7UIY - chains D and I of the 14 polymer chains in the assembly; structure by electron microscopy, 3.22 A resolution.

Chain D:
Protein: ATP-dependent Clp protease ATP-binding subunit ClpA
Source organism: Escherichia coli
UniProtKB: A0A836NDF2 (A0A836NDF2_ECOLX); numbering as in UniProt (aligned over 1-758)
Sequence (758 residues; numbered 1 to 758; the number before each row is that of its first residue):
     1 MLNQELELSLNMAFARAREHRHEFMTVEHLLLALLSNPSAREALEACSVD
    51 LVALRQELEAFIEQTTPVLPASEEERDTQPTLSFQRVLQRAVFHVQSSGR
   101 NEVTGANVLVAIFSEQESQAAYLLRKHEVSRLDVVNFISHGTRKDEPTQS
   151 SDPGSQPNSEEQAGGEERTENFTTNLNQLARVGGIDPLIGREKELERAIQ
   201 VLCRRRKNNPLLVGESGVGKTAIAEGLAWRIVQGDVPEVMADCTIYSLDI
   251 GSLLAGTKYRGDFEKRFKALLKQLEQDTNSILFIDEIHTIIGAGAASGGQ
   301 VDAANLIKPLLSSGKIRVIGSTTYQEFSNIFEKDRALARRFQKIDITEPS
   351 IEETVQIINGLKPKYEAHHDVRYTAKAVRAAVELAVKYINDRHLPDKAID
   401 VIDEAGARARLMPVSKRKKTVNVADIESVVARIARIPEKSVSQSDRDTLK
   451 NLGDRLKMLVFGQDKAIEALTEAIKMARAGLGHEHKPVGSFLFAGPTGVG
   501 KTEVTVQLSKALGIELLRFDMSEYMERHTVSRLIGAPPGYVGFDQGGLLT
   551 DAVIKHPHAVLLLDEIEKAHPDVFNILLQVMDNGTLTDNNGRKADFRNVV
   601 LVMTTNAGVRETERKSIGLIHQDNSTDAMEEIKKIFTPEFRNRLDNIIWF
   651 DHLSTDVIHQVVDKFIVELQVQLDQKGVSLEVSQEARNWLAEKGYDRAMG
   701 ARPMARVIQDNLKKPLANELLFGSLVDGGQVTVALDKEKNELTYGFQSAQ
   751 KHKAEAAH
Unresolved in the structure: 1-168, 749-758
Sequence notes: conflict T169 (Met in A0A836NDF2)
Small-molecule neighbours:
  - ADP (adenosine-5'-diphosphate): L459, V460, F461, P496, T497, G498, V499, G500, K501, T502, E503, E565, L653, V661, K664, A701, R702
  - ATP-gamma-S (AGS; phosphothiophosphoric acid-adenylate ester), molecule 1: D186, P187, L188, I189, R191, E215, S216, G217, V218, G219, K220, T221, A222, D285, E286, T323, I357, L361, Y365, P395, D396, I399
  - ATP-gamma-S (AGS), molecule 2: R206, S312, A336, R339, R340

Chain I:
Protein: ATP-dependent Clp protease proteolytic subunit
Source organism: Escherichia coli
Notes: EC 3.4.21.92
UniProtKB: A0A0K4NM46 (A0A0K4NM46_ECOLX); residues 1-193 here correspond to UniProt positions 15-207 (UniProt number = residue number + 14)
Sequence (201 residues; row label = number of the first residue in the row):
     1 ALVPMVIEQTSRGERSFDIYSRLLKERVIFLTGQVEDHMANLIVAQMLFL
    51 EAENPEKDIYLYINSPGGVITAGMSIYDTMQFIKPDVSTICMGQAASMGA
   101 FLLTAGAKGKRFCLPNSRVMIHQPLGGYQGQATDIEIHAREILKVKGRMN
   151 ELMALHTGQSLEQIERDTERDRFLSAPEAVEYGLVDSILTHRNRSHHHHH
   201 H
Unresolved in the structure: 1, 193-201
Sequence notes: expression tag (194-201)

Chain D / chain I interface:
Residue-residue contacts (31; chain D residue first):
  R610(D) with Q9(I); T10(I), hydrogen bond (side chain-backbone); S11(I)
  R614(D) with E26(I), salt bridge
  S616(D) with E26(I)
  I617(D) with R22(I); L23(I); E26(I); V28(I)
  G618(D) with Y62(I)
  L619(D) with Y62(I), hydrogen bond (backbone-side chain); I90(I), hydrophobic; M92(I), hydrophobic; R192(I)
  I620(D) with Y60(I); I90(I), hydrophobic; F112(I), hydrophobic; L189(I), hydrophobic
  H621(D) with Y60(I); R192(I), hydrogen bond (side chain-backbone)
  Q622(D) with E26(I), hydrogen bond (side chain-backbone); Y60(I)
  D623(D) with K57(I)
  N624(D) with K57(I)
  T626(D) with N54(I), hydrogen bond
  D627(D) with N54(I); K57(I), salt bridge
  E630(D) with E53(I); N54(I)
  E631(D) with R12(I), salt bridge
  K634(D) with R12(I)
Other interface residues (no listed pair), chain I (20 interface residues in all): K25, L114

Overview:
Chain D and chain I form an interface of 16 and 20 residues respectively; the contacts include 5 hydrogen
bonds and 3 salt bridges. Among the polar pairs are R614(D)-E26(I), D627(D)-K57(I) and E631(D)-R12(I). Bound
to chain D: ATP-gamma-S and ADP.
Here chain D is ATP-dependent Clp protease ATP-binding subunit ClpA and chain I is ATP-dependent Clp protease
proteolytic subunit, both from Escherichia coli. Entry 7UIY (ClpAP complex bound to ClpS N-terminal extension,
class IIIa) was determined by electron microscopy together with 7UIV, 7UIW, 7UIX, 7UIZ and 7UJ0 from the same
study.
